7WVJ - chains A and E of the 4 polymer chains in the assembly; structure by electron microscopy, 3.26 A resolution.

== Chain A ==
Molecule: Toll-like receptor 3
Organism: Homo sapiens
Reference sequence: O15455 (TLR3_HUMAN); residue numbers follow UniProt; this construct covers 27-697
Sequence (689 residues; row label = number of the first residue in the row):
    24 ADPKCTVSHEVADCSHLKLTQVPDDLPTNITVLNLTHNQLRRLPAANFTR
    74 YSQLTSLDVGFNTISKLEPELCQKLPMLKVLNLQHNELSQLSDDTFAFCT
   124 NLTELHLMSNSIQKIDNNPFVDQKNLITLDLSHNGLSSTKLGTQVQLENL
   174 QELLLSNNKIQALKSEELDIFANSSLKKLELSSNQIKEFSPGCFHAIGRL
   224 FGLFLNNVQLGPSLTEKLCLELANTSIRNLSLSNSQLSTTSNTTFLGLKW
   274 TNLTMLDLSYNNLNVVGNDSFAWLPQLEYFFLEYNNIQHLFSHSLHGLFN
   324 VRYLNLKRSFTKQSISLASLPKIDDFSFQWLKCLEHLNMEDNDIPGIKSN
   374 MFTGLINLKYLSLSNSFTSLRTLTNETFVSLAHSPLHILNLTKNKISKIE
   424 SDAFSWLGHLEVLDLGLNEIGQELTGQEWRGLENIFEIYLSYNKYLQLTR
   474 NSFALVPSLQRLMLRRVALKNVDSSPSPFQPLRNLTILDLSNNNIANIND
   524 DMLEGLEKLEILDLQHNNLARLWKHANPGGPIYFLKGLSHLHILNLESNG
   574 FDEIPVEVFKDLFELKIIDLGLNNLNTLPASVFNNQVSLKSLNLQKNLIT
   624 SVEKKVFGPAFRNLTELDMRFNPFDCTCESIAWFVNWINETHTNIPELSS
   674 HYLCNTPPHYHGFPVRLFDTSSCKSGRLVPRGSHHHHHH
Not modelled in the structure: 24-28, 688-712
Cystine bridges: Cys95-Cys122, Cys649-Cys677
Construct notes: expression tag (24-26, 698-712); engineered mutation Asp117 (Lys in O15455), Asp139 (Lys in O15455), Asp145 (Lys in O15455)
UniProt features mapped onto this chain:
  - glycosylation (N-linked (GlcNAc...) asparagine): Asn52, Asn57, Asn70, Asn124, Asn196, Asn247, Asn252, Asn265, Asn275, Asn291, Asn398, Asn413, Asn507, Asn636, Asn662
  - natural variant: Ser134 (S134P: No effect on IFNL1 induction), Arg251 (R251G: No effect on IFNL1 induction), Pro554 (P554S: In IMD83)
  - mutagenesis: Cys95 (C95A: Reduced response to ds-RNA), Cys122 (C122A: Reduced response to ds-RNA), Asn196 (N196G: Reduced expression levels; when associated with R-247), Asn247 (N247R: Reduced response to ds-RNA. Reduced expression levels; when associated with G-196), His539 (H539A: No effect; H539E: Loss of RNA binding. Constitutive activation of NF-kappa-B), Asn541 (N541A: Loss of RNA binding. Abolishes activation of NF-kappa-B)

== Chain E ==
Molecule: 46-nt RNA strand
Sequence (46 nucleotides; each row starts with the number of its first residue):
     1 CCCCCCCCCCCCCCCCCCCCCCCCCCCCCCCCCCCCCCCCCCCCCC

== How chain A and chain E interact ==
Contacting residue pairs (11):
  His39(A) - C8(E)  salt bridge to the phosphate
  Lys41(A) - C7(E)  sugar contact
  Lys41(A) - C8(E)  hydrogen bond to the sugar
  Gln62(A) - C6(E)  sugar contact
  Gln62(A) - C7(E)  hydrogen bond to the sugar
  Asn517(A) - C27(E)  hydrogen bond to the base
  Ala519(A) - C28(E)  sugar contact
  Asn541(A) - C28(E)  hydrogen bond to the base
  Arg544(A) - C29(E)  sugar contact
  Lys619(A) - C19(E)  phosphate contact
  Lys619(A) - C20(E)  salt bridge to the phosphate
Also at the interface, not in a pair above, chain A (10 interface residues in all): Thr86, Glu110
Also at the interface, not in a pair above, chain E (9 interface residues in all): C5

== Summary ==
10 residues of chain A face 9 of chain E across their interface; the contacts include 4 hydrogen bonds and 2
salt bridges. Polar pairs include Asn517(A)-C27(E), Asn541(A)-C28(E) and Lys41(A)-C8(E). From UniProt: 6
mutagenesis sites on chain A.
Chain A is Toll-like receptor 3 (Homo sapiens) and chain E is a 46-nt RNA strand; the structure,
NT-mut(K117D,K139D,K145D) TLR3 -poly I:C complex, was determined by electron microscopy (same publication as
7WV3, 7WV4, 7WV5 and 7WVE).
